7LM6 - chain A; structure by X-ray diffraction, 3.37 A resolution.

== Chain A ==
Protein: Adhesion protein
Organism: Streptococcus pseudopneumoniae 5247
UniProt: V8IJK5 (V8IJK5_9STRE); residue numbers follow UniProt; this construct covers 29-305
Chain sequence (295 residues; each row starts with the number of its first residue):
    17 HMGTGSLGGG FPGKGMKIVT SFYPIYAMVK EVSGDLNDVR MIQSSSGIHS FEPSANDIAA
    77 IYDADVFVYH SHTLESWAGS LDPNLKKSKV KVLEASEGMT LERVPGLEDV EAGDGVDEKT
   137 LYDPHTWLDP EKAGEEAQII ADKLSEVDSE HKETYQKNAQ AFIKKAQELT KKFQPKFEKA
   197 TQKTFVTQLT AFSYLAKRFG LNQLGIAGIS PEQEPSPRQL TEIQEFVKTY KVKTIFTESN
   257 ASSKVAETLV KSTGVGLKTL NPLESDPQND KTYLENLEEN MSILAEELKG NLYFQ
Disordered / not traced: 17-29, 124-135, 227-229, 306-311
Construct notes: expression tag (17-28, 306-311); engineered mutation L205 (His in V8IJK5)
Bound ions: Zn2+ site 1: H65, H141, E280; Zn2+ site 2: H88, E110; Zn2+ site 3: E151, E238; Zn2+ site 4: D164, E166, H167; Zn2+ site 5 near S165 (its only coordinating residue here); Zn2+ site 6: E263, E295; Zn2+ site 7 near E294 (its only coordinating residue here)
What the authors report for this chain:
  - Zn2+ coordination: H65, H141, E280
  - conformationally variable residues (order/disorder transition): A223 to P233
  - mutagenesis - H205L: unchanged binding to Zn2+
  - mutagenesis - H141A, H205L: decreased growth in response to Zn2+
  - mutagenesis - H141A (Tm change 18.75 degC), H205L (Tm change 13.16 degC): decreased stability in response to Zn(II)
  - mutagenesis - H205L: decreased growth in response to Zn(II)-restricted conditions
  - mutagenesis - H141A: decreased binding to Zn2+
  - mutagenesis - H141A (Tm change 18.75 degC): decreased stability in response to Zn2+
  - mutagenesis - H141A: decreased binding to Zn(II)

== In short ==
H65, H141 and E280 coordinate Zn2+ site 1. H88 and E110 form the Zn2+ site 2. From the paper: H141A and H205L
reduce growth in response to Zn2+; Zn2+ coordination by H65, H141 and E280.
Chain A is Adhesion protein (Streptococcus pseudopneumoniae 5247); the structure, Crystal structure of the
Zn(II)-bound AdcAII H205L mutant variant of Streptococcus pneumoniae, was determined by X-ray diffraction,
deposited together with 7LM5 and 7LM7.
